Entry 9FE1 (electron microscopy, 3.10 A resolution); this record covers chains A and C of the 4 polymer chains in the assembly.

== Chain A ==
Protein: MHC class I antigen
From: Homo sapiens
UniProt: Q8WLS4 (Q8WLS4_HUMAN); residues 1-276 here correspond to UniProt positions 25-300 (UniProt number = residue number + 24)
Chain sequence (291 residues; each row starts with the number of its first residue; numbering starts at 0):
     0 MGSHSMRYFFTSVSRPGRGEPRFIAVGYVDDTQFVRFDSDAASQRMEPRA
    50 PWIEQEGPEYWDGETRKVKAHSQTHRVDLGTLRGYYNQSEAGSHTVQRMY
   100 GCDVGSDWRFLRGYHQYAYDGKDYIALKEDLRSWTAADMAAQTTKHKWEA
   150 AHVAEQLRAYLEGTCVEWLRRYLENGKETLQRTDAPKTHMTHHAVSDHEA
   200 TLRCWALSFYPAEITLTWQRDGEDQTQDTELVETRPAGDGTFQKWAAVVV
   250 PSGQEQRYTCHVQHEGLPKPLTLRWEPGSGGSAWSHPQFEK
Disordered / not traced: 0, 275-290
Differences from the reference sequence: initiating methionine (0); expression tag (277-290)
Cystine bridges: C101-C164, C203-C259

== Chain C ==
Protein: Cancer/testis antigen 1
UniProt: P78358 (CTG1B_HUMAN); residues 1-9 here correspond to UniProt positions 157-165 (UniProt number = residue number + 156)
Chain sequence (9 residues; row label = number of the first residue in the row):
     1 SLLMWITQV
Differences from the reference sequence: conflict V9 (Cys165 in P78358)

== Chain A / chain C interface ==
Residue-residue contacts (39):
  Y7(A) - S1(C)  hydrogen bond (side chain-backbone)
  F9(A) - L2(C)  hydrophobic
  M45(A) - L2(C)  hydrophobic
  Y59(A) - S1(C)
  E63(A) - S1(C)
  E63(A) - L2(C)  hydrogen bond (side chain-backbone)
  K66(A) - S1(C)
  K66(A) - L2(C)
  K66(A) - M4(C)
  V67(A) - L2(C)  hydrophobic
  A69(A) - I6(C)
  H70(A) - L2(C)
  H70(A) - L3(C)
  H70(A) - I6(C)
  T73(A) - I6(C)
  T73(A) - T7(C)
  T73(A) - Q8(C)
  V76(A) - Q8(C)
  D77(A) - Q8(C)
  D77(A) - V9(C)  hydrogen bond (side chain-backbone)
  T80(A) - V9(C)
  L81(A) - V9(C)  hydrophobic
  Y84(A) - V9(C)  hydrogen bond (side chain-backbone)
  Y99(A) - L2(C)
  Y99(A) - L3(C)  hydrogen bond (side chain-backbone)
  Y116(A) - V9(C)
  Y123(A) - V9(C)  hydrophobic
  T143(A) - V9(C)  hydrogen bond (side chain-backbone)
  K146(A) - V9(C)
  W147(A) - Q8(C)  hydrogen bond (side chain-backbone)
  W147(A) - V9(C)  hydrophobic
  V152(A) - T7(C)
  Q155(A) - W5(C)
  L156(A) - L3(C)  hydrophobic
  Y159(A) - S1(C)  hydrogen bond (side chain-backbone)
  Y159(A) - L2(C)
  Y159(A) - L3(C)  hydrophobic
  W167(A) - S1(C)  hydrogen bond
  Y171(A) - S1(C)  hydrogen bond (side chain-backbone)
Other interface residues (no listed pair), chain A (29 interface residues in all): M5, R97

== In short ==
29 residues of chain A face 9 of chain C across their interface; the contacts include 10 hydrogen bonds. Polar
contacts include Y7(A)-S1(C), E63(A)-L2(C) and D77(A)-V9(C).
Here chain A is MHC class I antigen (Homo sapiens) and chain C is Cancer/testis antigen 1. Entry 9FE1 (Cryo-EM
structure of the ternary DARPin NY_1/HLA-A0201/NY-ESO1 complex) was determined by electron microscopy (same
publication as 9EPA).
